9NLX - chains A and B of the 6 polymer chains in the assembly; structure by electron microscopy, 3.20 A resolution.

Chain A (and B):
Protein: RNA-dependent DNA polymerase
From: Salmonella enterica
Notes: chain B of this document is another copy of the same molecule, construct and numbering; everything in this record applies to it too
UniProtKB: A0A6D0I497 (A0A6D0I497_ECOLX); residue numbers follow UniProt; this construct covers 1-499
Amino-acid sequence (499 residues; row label = number of the first residue in the row):
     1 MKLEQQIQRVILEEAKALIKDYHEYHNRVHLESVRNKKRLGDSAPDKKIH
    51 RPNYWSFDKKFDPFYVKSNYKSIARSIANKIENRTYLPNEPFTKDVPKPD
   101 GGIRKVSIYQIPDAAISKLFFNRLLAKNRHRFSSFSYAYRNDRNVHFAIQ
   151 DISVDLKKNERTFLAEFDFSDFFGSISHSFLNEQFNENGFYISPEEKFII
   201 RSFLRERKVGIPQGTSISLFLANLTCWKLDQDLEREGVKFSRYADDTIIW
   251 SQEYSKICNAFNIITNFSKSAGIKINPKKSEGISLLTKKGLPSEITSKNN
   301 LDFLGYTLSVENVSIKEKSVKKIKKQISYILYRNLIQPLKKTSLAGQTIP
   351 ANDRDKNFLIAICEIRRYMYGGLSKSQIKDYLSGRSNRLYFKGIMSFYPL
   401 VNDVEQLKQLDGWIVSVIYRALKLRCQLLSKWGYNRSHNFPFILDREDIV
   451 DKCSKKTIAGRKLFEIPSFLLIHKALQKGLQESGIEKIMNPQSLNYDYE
Disordered / not traced: 135-142, 490-499
Reported in the primary citation:
  - mutagenesis - Y496F/Y498F: decreased catalytic activity
  - catalytic residues: Y496, Y498

Interface between chain A and chain B:
Residue-residue contacts (8):
  R161(A) - F261(B)
  R161(A) - I283(B)
  G290(A) - P277(B)
  P292(A) - E281(B)
  E294(A) - Y254(B)  hydrogen bond
  E294(A) - I283(B)
  E294(A) - I295(B)
  E294(A) - T296(B)
Other interface residues (no listed pair), chain A (6 interface residues in all): Q252, S293
Other interface residues (no listed pair), chain B (11 interface residues in all): C258, N262, S280, G282

In short:
Chain A and chain B form an interface of 6 and 11 residues respectively; the contacts include 1 hydrogen bond.
Its one hydrogen-bonded contact is E294(A)-Y254(B). The paper reports catalytic residues Y496(A) and Y498(A);
Y496F/Y498F of chain A reduce catalytic activity.
Both chains are RNA-dependent DNA polymerase (Salmonella enterica). Entry 9NLX (Cryo-EM structure of the
trimeric SenDRT9 RT-ncRNA complex (GST fusion)) was determined by electron microscopy, deposited together with
9NLV.
